PDB entry 3QYN | X-ray diffraction, 2.50 A resolution | chains A and E of the 6 polymer chains in the assembly

[Chain A]
Protein: Tumor protein 63
Source organism: Homo sapiens
Notes: fragment: DNA binding domain
UniProtKB: Q9H3D4 (P63_HUMAN); residues 127-323 here correspond to UniProt positions 166-362 (UniProt number = residue number + 39)
Chain sequence (203 residues; each row starts with the number of its first residue):
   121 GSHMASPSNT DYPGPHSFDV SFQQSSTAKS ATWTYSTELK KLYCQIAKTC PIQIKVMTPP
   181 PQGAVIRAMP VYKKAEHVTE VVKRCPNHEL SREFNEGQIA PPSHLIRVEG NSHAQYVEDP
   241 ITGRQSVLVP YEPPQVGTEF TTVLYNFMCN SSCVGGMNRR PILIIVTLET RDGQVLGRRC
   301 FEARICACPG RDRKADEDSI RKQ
Unresolved in the structure: 121-125, 321-323
Sequence notes: expression tag (121-126)
Swiss-Prot annotation at these positions:
  - DNA-binding region: Asp-131 to Gln-323
  - region: Arg-313 to Gln-323 (Interaction with HIPK2)
  - binding site (Zn(2+)): Cys-205, His-208, Cys-269, Cys-273
Metal / ion sites: Zn2+: Cys-205, His-208, Cys-269, Cys-273
Reported in the primary citation:
  - self-association interface (contacts with another copy of this molecule); pairs are residue here / residue on that copy: Asn-207/Asn-207 (hydrogen bond), Asn-207/Val-274 (hydrogen bond), Pro-206, Leu-210
  - binding site for the 22-nt DNA strand (chain E): Ala-307, Cys-308, Arg-311
  - specificity-determining residues: Arg-311
  - binding site for the 22-nt DNA strand: Ser-272, Arg-279, Arg-304
  - Zn2+ coordination: His-208, Cys-269, Cys-273
  - disease-associated variants - H208Y, C269Y, C273Y: decreased stability (proposed by the authors, not directly observed)
  - post-translational modification sites: Lys-193, Lys-194 (citing earlier work)
  - disease-associated variants - K193E, K194E: unchanged stability (proposed by the authors, not directly observed)

[Chain E]
Molecule: 22-nt DNA strand
Sequence (22 nucleotides; numbered 1 to 22; the number before each row is that of its first residue):
     1 AAACATGTTT TAAAACATGT TT

[Interface between chain A and chain E]
Residue-residue contacts - 11 pairs, chain A then chain E:
  Asn-270(A) / DG19(E)  phosphate contact
  Ser-272(A) / DT18(E)  phosphate contact
  Ser-272(A) / DG19(E)  hydrogen bond to the phosphate
  Arg-279(A) / DT18(E)  phosphate contact
  Arg-304(A) / DT18(E)  salt bridge to the phosphate
  Cys-306(A) / DG19(E)  phosphate contact
  Ala-307(A) / DG19(E)  hydrogen bond to the phosphate
  Ala-307(A) / DT20(E)  base contact
  Cys-308(A) / DT20(E)  base contact
  Arg-311(A) / DT18(E)  sugar contact
  Arg-311(A) / DG19(E)  hydrogen bond to the base
Interface residues without a listed pair, chain A (11 interface residues in all): Ser-271, Ile-305, Asp-312
Interface residues without a listed pair, chain E (4 interface residues in all): DA17

[Summary]
Chain A and chain E form an interface of 11 and 4 residues respectively, with 3 hydrogen bonds and 1 salt
bridge. Among the polar pairs are Arg-311(A)/DG19(E), Ser-272(A)/DG19(E) and Ala-307(A)/DG19(E). From the
paper: a binding site for the 22-nt DNA strand (chain E) at Ala-307(A), Cys-308(A) and Arg-311(A); H208Y,
C269Y and C273Y of chain A reduce stability; 5 substitutions were tested in all.
Here chain A is Tumor protein 63 (Homo sapiens) and chain E is a 22-nt DNA strand. Entry 3QYN (Structure of
p63 DNA Binding Domain in Complex with a 22 Base Pair A/T Rich Response ...) was determined by X-ray
diffraction, deposited together with 3QYM.
